PDB entry 6YFT | X-ray diffraction, 3.50 A resolution | chains AZ and EI of the 210 polymer chains in the assembly

# Chain AZ (and EI)
Protein: coat protein
Source organism: Wenzhou levi-like virus 1
Notes: chain EI of this document is another copy of the same molecule, construct and numbering; everything in this record applies to it too
Sequence (113 residues; row label = number of the first residue in the row):
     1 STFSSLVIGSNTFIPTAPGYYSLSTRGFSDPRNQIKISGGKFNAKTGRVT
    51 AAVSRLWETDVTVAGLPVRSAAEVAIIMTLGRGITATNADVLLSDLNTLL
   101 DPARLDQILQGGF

# Interface between chain AZ and chain EI
Pairs across the interface - 19 pairs, chain AZ then chain EI:
  Ile-14(AZ) / Gln-107(EI)
  Pro-15(AZ) / Gln-107(EI)
  Thr-16(AZ) / Gln-110(EI)  hydrogen bond (side chain-backbone)
  Thr-16(AZ) / Gly-111(EI)
  Thr-16(AZ) / Gly-112(EI)
  Ala-17(AZ) / Gly-111(EI)
  Ser-22(AZ) / Gln-110(EI)  hydrogen bond
  Arg-26(AZ) / Asp-106(EI)
  Arg-26(AZ) / Gln-110(EI)
  Gly-27(AZ) / Asp-106(EI)
  Gly-27(AZ) / Gln-110(EI)  hydrogen bond (backbone-side chain)
  Phe-28(AZ) / Asp-106(EI)  hydrogen bond (backbone-side chain)
  Phe-28(AZ) / Leu-109(EI)  hydrophobic
  Phe-28(AZ) / Gln-110(EI)
  Asp-60(AZ) / Ala-64(EI)
  Pro-67(AZ) / Ala-64(EI)
  Pro-67(AZ) / Gly-65(EI)
  Pro-67(AZ) / Leu-66(EI)
  Arg-69(AZ) / Ala-64(EI)
Also at the interface, not in a pair above, chain AZ (13 interface residues in all): Pro-18, Val-68
Also at the interface, not in a pair above, chain EI (11 interface residues in all): Val-63, Phe-113

# In short
13 residues of chain AZ face 11 of chain EI across their interface; the contacts include 4 hydrogen bonds.
Polar contacts include Thr-16(AZ)/Gln-110(EI), Ser-22(AZ)/Gln-110(EI) and Gly-27(AZ)/Gln-110(EI).
Chain AZ and chain EI are both coat protein (Wenzhou levi-like virus 1); the structure, Virus-like particle of
Wenzhou levi-like virus 1, was determined by X-ray diffraction.
